5UXD - chain A; structure by X-ray diffraction, 1.70 A resolution.

== Chain A ==
Protein: Macrolide 2'-phosphotransferase MphH
From: Brachybacterium faecium (strain ATCC 43885 / DSM 4810 / NCIB 9860)
UniProtKB: C7MEP1 (C7MEP1_BRAFD); residue numbers follow UniProt; this construct covers 1-298
Amino-acid sequence (300 residues; numbered -1 to 298; the number before each row is that of its first residue; numbers below 1 keep their minus sign (Gln-1 is residue -1)):
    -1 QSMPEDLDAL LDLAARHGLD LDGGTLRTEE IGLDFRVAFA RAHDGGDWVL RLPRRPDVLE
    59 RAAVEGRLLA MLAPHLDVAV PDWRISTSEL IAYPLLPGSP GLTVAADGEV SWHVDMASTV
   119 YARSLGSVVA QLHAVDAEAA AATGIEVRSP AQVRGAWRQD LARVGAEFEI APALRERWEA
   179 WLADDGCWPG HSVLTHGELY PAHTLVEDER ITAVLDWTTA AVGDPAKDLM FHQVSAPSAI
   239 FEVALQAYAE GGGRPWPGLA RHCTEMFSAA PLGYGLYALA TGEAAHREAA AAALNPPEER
Differences from the reference sequence: expression tag (-1 to 0)
Ligand contacts:
  - azithromycin (ZIT), molecule 1: Asp20, Arg39, Ala40, His41, Asp42, Gly43
  - azithromycin (ZIT), molecule 2: Glu196, Tyr198, Phe229, Ala268, Gly271, Tyr272, Tyr275
From the paper describing this entry:
  - catalytic residues: Glu196, His201, Asp214 (proposed by the authors, not directly observed)
  - binding site for azithromycin: Ile29 to Phe33, Glu196, Tyr198, Phe229, Phe265, Ala268, Gly271, Tyr272
  - conformationally variable residues (loop rearrangement): Leu31

== Overview ==
Bound to chain A: azithromycin. The paper reports catalytic residues Glu196, His201 and Asp214; a binding site
for azithromycin at Ile29, Glu196 and Tyr198 among others.
Chain A is Macrolide 2'-phosphotransferase MphH (Brachybacterium faecium (strain ATCC 43885 / DSM 4810 / NCIB
9860)); the structure, Crystal structure of macrolide 2'-phosphotransferase MphH from Brachybacterium faecium
in complex with azithromycin, was determined by X-ray diffraction together with 5UXC, 5UXB and 5UXA from the
same study.
